3ION - chain A; structure by X-ray diffraction, 2.40 A resolution.

== Chain A ==
Name: 3-phosphoinositide-dependent protein kinase 1
Organism: Homo sapiens
Notes: EC 2.7.11.1; fragment: Protein kinase domain residues 48-359
Reference sequence: O15530 (PDPK1_HUMAN); residue numbers follow UniProt; this construct covers 48-359
Sequence (312 residues; numbered 48 to 359; the number before each row is that of its first residue):
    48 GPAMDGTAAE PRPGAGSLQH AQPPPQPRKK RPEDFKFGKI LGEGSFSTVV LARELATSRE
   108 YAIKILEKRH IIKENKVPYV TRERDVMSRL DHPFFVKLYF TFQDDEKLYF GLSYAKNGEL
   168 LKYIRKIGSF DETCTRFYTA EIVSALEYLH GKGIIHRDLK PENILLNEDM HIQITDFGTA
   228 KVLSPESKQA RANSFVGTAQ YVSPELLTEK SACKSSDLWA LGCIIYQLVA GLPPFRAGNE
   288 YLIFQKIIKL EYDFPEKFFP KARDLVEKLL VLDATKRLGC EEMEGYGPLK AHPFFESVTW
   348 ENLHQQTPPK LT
Not modelled in the structure: 48-74, 232-242
Residues lining bound ligands: 8H1 (2-(5-{[(2S)-2-amino-3-phenylpropyl]oxy}pyridin-3-yl)-8,9-dimethoxybenzo[c][2,7]naphthyridin-4-amine): Leu88, Gly89, Glu90, Gly91, Ser94, Val96, Ala109, Lys111, Val143, Leu159, Ser160, Tyr161, Ala162, Lys163, Gly165, Glu166, Lys207, Glu209, Asn210, Leu212, Thr222, Asp223

== Overview ==
Chain A binds compound 8H1.
Chain A is 3-phosphoinositide-dependent protein kinase 1 (Homo sapiens); the structure, PDK1 in complex with
Compound 8h, was determined by X-ray diffraction together with 3IOP from the same study.
